PDB entry 7EBP | X-ray diffraction, 1.80 A resolution | chain A

# Chain A
Protein: Sulfatase
From: Akkermansia muciniphila ATCC BAA-835
UniProt: B2UR15 (B2UR15_AKKM8); residues 23-552 here = UniProt positions 23-552
Amino-acid sequence (530 residues; numbered 23 to 552; the number before each row is that of its first residue):
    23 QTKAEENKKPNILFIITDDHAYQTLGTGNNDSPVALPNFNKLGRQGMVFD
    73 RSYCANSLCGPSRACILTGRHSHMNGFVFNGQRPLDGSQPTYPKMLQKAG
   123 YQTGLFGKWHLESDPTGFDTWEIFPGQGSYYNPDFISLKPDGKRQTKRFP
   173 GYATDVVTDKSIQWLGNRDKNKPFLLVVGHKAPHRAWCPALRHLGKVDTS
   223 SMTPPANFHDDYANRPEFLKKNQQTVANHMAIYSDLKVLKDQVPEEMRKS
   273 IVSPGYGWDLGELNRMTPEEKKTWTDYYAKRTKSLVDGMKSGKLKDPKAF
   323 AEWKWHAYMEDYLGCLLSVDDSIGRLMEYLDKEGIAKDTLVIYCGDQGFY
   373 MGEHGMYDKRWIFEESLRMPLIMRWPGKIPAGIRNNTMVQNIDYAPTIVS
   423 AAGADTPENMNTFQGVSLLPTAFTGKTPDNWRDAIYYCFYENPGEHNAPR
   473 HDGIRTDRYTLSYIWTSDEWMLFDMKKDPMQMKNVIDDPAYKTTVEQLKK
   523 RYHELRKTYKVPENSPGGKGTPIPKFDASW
Disordered / not traced: 23-26
Bound ions: Ca2+: D40, D41, D368

# Overview
D40, D41 and D368 coordinate Ca2+.
Chain A is Sulfatase (Akkermansia muciniphila ATCC BAA-835); the structure, The structural analysis of
A.Muciniphila sulfatase, was determined by X-ray diffraction together with 7EBQ from the same study.
